3CIW - chain A; structure by X-ray diffraction, 1.35 A resolution.

== Chain A ==
Molecule: FeFe-Hydrogenase maturase
Organism: Thermotoga maritima
Reference sequence: Q9X0Z6 (Q9X0Z6_THEMA); numbering as in UniProt (aligned over 1-348)
Chain sequence (348 residues; numbered 1 to 348; the number before each row is that of its first residue):
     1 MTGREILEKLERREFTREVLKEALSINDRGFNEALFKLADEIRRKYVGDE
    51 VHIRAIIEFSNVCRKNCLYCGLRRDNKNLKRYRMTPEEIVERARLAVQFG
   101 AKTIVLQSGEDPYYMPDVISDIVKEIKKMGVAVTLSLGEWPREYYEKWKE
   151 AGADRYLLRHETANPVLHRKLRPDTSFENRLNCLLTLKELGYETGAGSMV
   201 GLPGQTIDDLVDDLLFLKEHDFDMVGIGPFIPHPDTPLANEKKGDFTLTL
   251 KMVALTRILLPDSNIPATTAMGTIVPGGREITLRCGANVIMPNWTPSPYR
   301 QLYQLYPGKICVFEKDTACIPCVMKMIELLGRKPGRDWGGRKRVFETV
Unresolved in the structure: 348
Modified residues: Tyr114 (2-hydroxy-L-tyrosine; OTY); Cys183 (s-hydroxycysteine; CSO); Cys322 (s-hydroxycysteine; CSO)
Bound ions: 4Fe-4S cluster Fe: Cys63, Cys67, Cys70 (together with S-adenosylhomocysteine)
Residues lining bound ligands:
  - CPS (3-[(3-cholamidopropyl)dimethylammonio]-1-propanesulfonate), molecule 1: Arg29, Glu33, Phe36, Phe246, Thr247, Leu250, Val275, Ile281
  - CPS, molecule 2: Glu33, Phe36, Lys37, Asp40, Arg284, Cys285
  - CPS, molecule 3: Val97, Gln98, Phe99, Gly100, Pro321, Met324
  - CPS, molecule 4: Pro321, Met324, Lys325, Glu328
  - S-adenosylhomocysteine (SAH): Tyr69, Cys70, Gln107, Ser108, Gly109, Glu110, Ser136, Leu137, Gly138, Leu158, Arg159, Glu161, Arg180, Met199, Pro229, Phe230, Ile231, Tyr303, Leu305, Tyr306
  - 4Fe-4S cluster (SF4): Cys63, Lys65, Asn66, Cys67, Tyr69, Cys70, Leu72, Arg73, Gly109, Glu110, Arg172, Leu305
Swiss-Prot annotation at these positions:
  - binding site ([4Fe-4S] cluster): Cys63, Cys67, Cys70
  - binding site ([2Fe-2S] cluster): Cys311, Cys319, Cys322
  - mutagenesis: Cys63 (C63A: Eliminates binding of one iron-sulfur cluster; when associated with A-67 and A-70), Cys67 (C67A: Eliminates binding of one iron-sulfur cluster; when associated with A-63 and A-70), Cys70 (C70A: Eliminates binding of one iron-sulfur cluster; when associated with A-63 and A-67)

== Overview ==
Bound to chain A: 4Fe-4S cluster, S-adenosylhomocysteine and 4 copies of compound CPS. The 4Fe-4S cluster Fe
site is built by Cys63, Cys67 and Cys70. Curated annotation (UniProt) lists 3 [4Fe-4S] cluster-binding
residues, 3 [2Fe-2S] cluster-binding residues and 3 mutagenesis sites.
Chain A is FeFe-Hydrogenase maturase (Thermotoga maritima); the structure, X-RAY structure of the
[FeFe]-hydrogenase maturase HydE from thermotoga maritima, was determined by X-ray diffraction together with
3CIX from the same study.
